Entry 2E4O (X-ray diffraction, 2.20 A resolution); this record covers chains A and C of the 4 polymer chains in the assembly.

[Chain A (and C)]
Molecule: Aristolochene synthase
Organism: Aspergillus terreus
Notes: EC 4.2.3.9; chain C of this document is another copy of the same molecule, construct and numbering; everything in this record applies to it too
Reference sequence: Q9UR08 (Q9UR08_ASPTE); residues 1-320 here = UniProt positions 1-320
Chain sequence (320 residues; row label = number of the first residue in the row):
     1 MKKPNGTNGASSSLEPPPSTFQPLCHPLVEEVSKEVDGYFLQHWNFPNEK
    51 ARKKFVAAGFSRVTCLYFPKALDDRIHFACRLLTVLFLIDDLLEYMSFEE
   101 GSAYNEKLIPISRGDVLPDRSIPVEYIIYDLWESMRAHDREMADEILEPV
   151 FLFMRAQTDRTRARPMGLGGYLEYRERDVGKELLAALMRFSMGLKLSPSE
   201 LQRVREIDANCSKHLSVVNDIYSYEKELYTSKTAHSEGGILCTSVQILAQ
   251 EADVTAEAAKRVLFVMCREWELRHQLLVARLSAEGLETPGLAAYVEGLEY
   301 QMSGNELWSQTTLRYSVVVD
Not modelled in the structure: 1-12, 231-240, 318-320 (chain C: 1-12, 231-239, 318-320)
Curated features (UniProtKB/Swiss-Prot):
  - binding site (Mg(2+)): Asp90, Asn219, Ser223, Glu227
  - binding site ((2E,6E)-farnesyl diphosphate): Arg314, Tyr315
  - mutagenesis: Glu227 (E227Q: Abolishes catalytic activity)

[Interface between chain A and chain C]
Residue-residue contacts (16):
  Glu106(A) - Ser199(C)
  Arg155(A) - Pro198(C)
  Arg155(A) - Ser199(C)
  Arg155(A) - Gln202(C)
  Asp159(A) - Arg205(C)  salt bridge
  Arg162(A) - Glu176(C)  salt bridge
  Arg164(A) - Gly170(C)
  Arg164(A) - Glu173(C)
  Gly169(A) - Arg164(C)  hydrogen bond (backbone-side chain)
  Gly170(A) - Arg164(C)
  Glu173(A) - Arg162(C)
  Glu173(A) - Arg164(C)
  Glu173(A) - Arg177(C)  salt bridge
  Glu176(A) - Arg162(C)  salt bridge
  Arg177(A) - Arg177(C)
  Gln202(A) - Arg155(C)
Also at the interface, not in a pair above, chain A (12 interface residues in all): Ala156
Also at the interface, not in a pair above, chain C (12 interface residues in all): Gly169

[Overview]
The chain A/chain C interface involves 12 residues from each chain; the contacts include 1 hydrogen bond and 4
salt bridges. Among the polar pairs are Asp159(A)-Arg205(C), Arg162(A)-Glu176(C) and Glu173(A)-Arg177(C).
Both chains are Aristolochene synthase (Aspergillus terreus). Entry 2E4O (X-ray Crystal Structure of
Aristolochene Synthase from Aspergillus terreus and the Evolution of Templates for the ...) was determined by
X-ray diffraction (same publication as 2OA6).
